7UJ0 - chains B and J of the 14 polymer chains in the assembly; structure by electron microscopy, 3.26 A resolution.

== Chain B ==
Molecule: ATP-dependent Clp protease ATP-binding subunit ClpA
From: Escherichia coli
UniProt: A0A836NDF2 (A0A836NDF2_ECOLX); numbering as in UniProt (aligned over 1-758)
Sequence (758 residues; each row starts with the number of its first residue):
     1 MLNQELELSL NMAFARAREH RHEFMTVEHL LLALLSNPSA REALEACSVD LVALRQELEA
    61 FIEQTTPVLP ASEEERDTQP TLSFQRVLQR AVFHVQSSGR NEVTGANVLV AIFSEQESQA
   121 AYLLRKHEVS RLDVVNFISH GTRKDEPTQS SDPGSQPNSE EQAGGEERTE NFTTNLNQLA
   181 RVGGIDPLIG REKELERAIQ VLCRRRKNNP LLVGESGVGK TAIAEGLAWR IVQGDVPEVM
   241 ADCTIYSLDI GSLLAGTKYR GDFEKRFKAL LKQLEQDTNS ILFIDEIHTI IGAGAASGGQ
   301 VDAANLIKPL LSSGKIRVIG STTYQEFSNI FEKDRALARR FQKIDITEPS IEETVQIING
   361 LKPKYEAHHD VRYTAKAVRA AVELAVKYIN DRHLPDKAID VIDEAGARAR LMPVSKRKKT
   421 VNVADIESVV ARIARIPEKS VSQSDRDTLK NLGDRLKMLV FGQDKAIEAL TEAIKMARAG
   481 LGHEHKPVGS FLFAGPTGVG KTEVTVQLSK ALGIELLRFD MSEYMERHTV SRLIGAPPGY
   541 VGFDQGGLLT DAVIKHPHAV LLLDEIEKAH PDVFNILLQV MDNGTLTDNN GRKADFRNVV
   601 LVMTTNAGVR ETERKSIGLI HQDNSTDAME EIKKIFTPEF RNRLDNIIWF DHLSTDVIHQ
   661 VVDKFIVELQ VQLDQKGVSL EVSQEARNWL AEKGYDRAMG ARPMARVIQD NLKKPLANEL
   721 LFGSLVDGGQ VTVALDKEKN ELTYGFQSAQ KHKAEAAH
Disordered / not traced: 1-169, 750-758
Construct notes: conflict Thr169 (Met in A0A836NDF2)
Metal / ion sites: Mg2+ site 1: Thr221 (together with ATP-gamma-S); Mg2+ site 2: Thr502, Asp564 (together with ATP-gamma-S)
Small-molecule neighbours:
  - ATP-gamma-S (AGS; phosphothiophosphoric acid-adenylate ester), molecule 1: Pro187, Leu188, Ile189, Arg191, Ser216, Gly217, Val218, Gly219, Lys220, Thr221, Ala222, Thr323, Ile357, Leu361, Tyr365, Pro395, Asp396, Ile399
  - ATP-gamma-S (AGS), molecule 2: Leu459, Val460, Phe461, Thr497, Gly498, Val499, Gly500, Lys501, Thr502, Glu503, Glu565, Thr604, Asn606, Leu653, Val661, Lys664, Phe665, Ala701, Arg702

== Chain J ==
Molecule: ATP-dependent Clp protease proteolytic subunit
From: Escherichia coli
Notes: EC 3.4.21.92
UniProt: A0A0K4NM46 (A0A0K4NM46_ECOLX); residues 1-193 here correspond to UniProt positions 15-207 (UniProt number = residue number + 14)
Sequence (201 residues; numbered 1 to 201; the number before each row is that of its first residue):
     1 ALVPMVIEQT SRGERSFDIY SRLLKERVIF LTGQVEDHMA NLIVAQMLFL EAENPEKDIY
    61 LYINSPGGVI TAGMSIYDTM QFIKPDVSTI CMGQAASMGA FLLTAGAKGK RFCLPNSRVM
   121 IHQPLGGYQG QATDIEIHAR EILKVKGRMN ELMALHTGQS LEQIERDTER DRFLSAPEAV
   181 EYGLVDSILT HRNRSHHHHH H
Disordered / not traced: 1, 193-201
Construct notes: expression tag (194-201)

== How chain B and chain J interact ==
Pairs across the interface (6):
  Ile617(B) with Leu48(J); Phe49(J); Ala52(J), hydrophobic
  Gly618(B) with Leu48(J)
  Leu619(B) with Leu48(J), hydrophobic; Phe82(J)
Also at the interface, not in a pair above, chain B (4 interface residues in all): Lys615
Also at the interface, not in a pair above, chain J (6 interface residues in all): Glu51, Thr79

== Summary ==
Chain B and chain J form an interface of 4 and 6 residues respectively. Bound to chain B: ATP-gamma-S. The
Mg2+ site 2 is built by Thr502(B) and Asp564(B).
Chain B is ATP-dependent Clp protease ATP-binding subunit ClpA and chain J is ATP-dependent Clp protease
proteolytic subunit, both from Escherichia coli; the structure, ClpAP complex bound to ClpS N-terminal
extension, class IIIb, was determined by electron microscopy, deposited together with 7UIV, 7UIW, 7UIX, 7UIZ
and 7UIY.
